4V5I - chains AG and AZ of the 27 polymer chains in the assembly; structure by X-ray diffraction, 5.46 A resolution (low resolution: residue-level contacts below are approximate; hydrogen-bond / salt-bridge calls are withheld).

Chain AG:
Molecule: Putative receptor binding protein
Organism: Lactococcus phage P2
UniProt: Q1RNF7 (Q1RNF7_9CAUD); numbering as in UniProt (aligned over 2-264)
Sequence (263 residues; row label = number of the first residue in the row):
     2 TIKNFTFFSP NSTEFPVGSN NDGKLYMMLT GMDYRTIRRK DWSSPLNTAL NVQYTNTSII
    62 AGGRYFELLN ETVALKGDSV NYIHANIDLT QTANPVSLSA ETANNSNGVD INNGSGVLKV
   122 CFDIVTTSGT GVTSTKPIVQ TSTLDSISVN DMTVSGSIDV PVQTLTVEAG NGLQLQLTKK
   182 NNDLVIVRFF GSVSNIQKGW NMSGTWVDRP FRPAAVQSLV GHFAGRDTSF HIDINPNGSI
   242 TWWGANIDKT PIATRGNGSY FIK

Chain AZ:
Molecule: ORF16
Organism: Lactococcus phage P2
Sequence (372 residues; row label = number of the first residue in the row):
     1 MLEANVYDNF NPNYYNISDF SMPNGKKEKR GLPIPKARCQ VINYELWETG YLYTSSATLT
    61 VSVEVGDIVQ ILFPEVVPIE EALGKKKKLN LDMVYLVTDV DESNKATLKN YFWAMIESLD
   121 VPNAITKTTN FAIIDYLIDP NKNNLMSYGY FFNSSIFAGK ATINRKAETS SAHDVAKRIF
   181 SKVQFQPTTT IQHAPSETDP RNLLFINFAS RNWNRKRITT RVDIKQSVTM DTETIVDRSA
   241 YNFAVVFVKN KATDDYTDPP KMYIAKNNGD VIDYSTYHGD GTDLPDVRTA KTLFYDRDDH
   301 GNPPELSTIK VEISPSTIVT RLIFNQNELL PLYVNDLVDI WYEGKLYSGY IADRVKTEFN
   361 DRLIFVESGD KP

How chain AG and chain AZ interact:
Residue-residue contacts - 19 pairs, chain AG then chain AZ:
  Lys77(AG) - Pro78(AZ)
  Lys77(AG) - Arg211(AZ)
  Gly78(AG) - Arg211(AZ)
  Asp79(AG) - Arg211(AZ)
  Asp79(AG) - Asn212(AZ)
  Asp79(AG) - Lys216(AZ)
  Asp79(AG) - Ile218(AZ)
  Ser80(AG) - Arg211(AZ)
  Ser80(AG) - Asn212(AZ)
  Val81(AG) - Lys86(AZ)
  Tyr83(AG) - Lys86(AZ)
  Thr103(AG) - Pro78(AZ)
  Thr103(AG) - Lys86(AZ)
  Thr103(AG) - Lys88(AZ)
  Ala104(AG) - Lys88(AZ)
  Asn106(AG) - Lys88(AZ)
  Thr128(AG) - Lys216(AZ)
  Ser129(AG) - Lys216(AZ)
  Gly130(AG) - Ile218(AZ)
Also at the interface, not in a pair above, chain AZ (11 interface residues in all): Val76, Glu80, Arg215, Tyr333

Overview:
The interface between chain AG and chain AZ involves 12 residues on one side and 11 on the other.
Chain AG is Putative receptor binding protein and chain AZ is ORF16, both from Lactococcus phage P2; the
structure, Structure of the Phage P2 Baseplate in its Activated Conformation with Ca, was determined by X-ray
diffraction, deposited together with 2WZP and 2X53.
